7F9W - chains A and B of the 3 polymer chains in the assembly; structure by electron microscopy, 3.20 A resolution.

== Chain A ==
Protein: Interleukin-2 receptor subunit alpha
Source organism: Homo sapiens
UniProtKB: P01589 (IL2RA_HUMAN); residues 5-165 here correspond to UniProt positions 26-186 (UniProt number = residue number + 21)
Amino-acid sequence (161 residues; row label = number of the first residue in the row):
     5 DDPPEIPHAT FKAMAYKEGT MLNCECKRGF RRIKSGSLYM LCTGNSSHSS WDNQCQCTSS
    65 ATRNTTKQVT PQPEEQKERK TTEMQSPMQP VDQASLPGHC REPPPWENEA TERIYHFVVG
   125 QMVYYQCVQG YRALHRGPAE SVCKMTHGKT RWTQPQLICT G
Not modelled in the structure: 27-40, 59-99
Disulfides: C46-C104, C131-C163

== Chain B ==
Protein: Heavy chain of Fab
Source organism: Homo sapiens
Notes: antibody fragment or engineered binder
Amino-acid sequence (452 residues; row label = number of the first residue in the row):
     1 QVQLVQSGAE VKKPGSSVKV SCKASGGTFS SDAINWVRQA PGQGLEWMGR IIPIFGVADY
    61 AQKFQGRVTL TADKSTSTAY MDLSSLRSED TAVFYCARER GDYSNFWYFD LWGRGTLVTV
   121 SSASTKGPSV FPLAPSSKST SGGTAALGCL VKDYFPEPVT VSWNSGALTS GVHTFPAVLQ
   181 SSGLYSLSSV VTVPSSSLGT QTYICNVNHK PSNTKVDKKV EPKSCDKTHT CPPCPAPELL
   241 GGPSVFLFPP KPKDTLMISR TPEVTCVVVD VSHEDPEVKF NWYVDGVEVH NAKTKPREEQ
   301 YNSTYRVVSV LTVLHQDWLN GKEYKCKVSN KALPAPIEKT ISKAKGQPRE PQVYTLPPSR
   361 DELTKNQVSL TCLVKGFYPS DIAVEWESNG QPENNYKTTP PVLDSDGSFF LYSKLTVDKS
   421 RWQQGNVFSC SVMHEALHNH YTQKSLSLSP GK
Not modelled in the structure: 1, 225-452
Disulfides: C22-C96, C149-C205

== How chain A and chain B interact ==
Residue-residue contacts (27):
  Q130(A) - R100(B)
  Q130(A) - D102(B)  hydrogen bond
  Q130(A) - Y103(B)  hydrogen bond
  C131(A) - D102(B)  hydrogen bond (backbone-backbone)
  Q133(A) - S30(B)
  Y135(A) - S31(B)  hydrogen bond (backbone-side chain)
  R136(A) - S31(B)  hydrogen bond (side chain-backbone)
  R136(A) - D32(B)
  R136(A) - A33(B)
  R136(A) - R50(B)
  R136(A) - I52(B)
  R136(A) - G101(B)
  R136(A) - N105(B)
  A137(A) - G101(B)  hydrogen bond (backbone-backbone)
  A137(A) - D102(B)
  A137(A) - Y103(B)
  A137(A) - S104(B)
  A137(A) - N105(B)  hydrogen bond (backbone-side chain)
  L138(A) - N105(B)
  H139(A) - S104(B)
  H139(A) - N105(B)  hydrogen bond (backbone-backbone)
  R140(A) - S104(B)
  R140(A) - F106(B)
  G141(A) - Y103(B)
  G141(A) - S104(B)  hydrogen bond (backbone-side chain)
  P142(A) - W107(B)  hydrophobic
  T164(A) - F55(B)
Interface residues without a listed pair, chain A (13 interface residues in all): G134
Interface residues without a listed pair, chain B (17 interface residues in all): I54, E99
From the paper, about this interface:
  - epitope / paratope residues, chain A: Q130(A), C131(A), Y135(A), R136(A), A137(A), H139(A), R140(A), G141(A)
  - epitope / paratope residues, chain B: S31(B), G101(B), D102(B), Y103(B), S104(B), N105(B)

== Overview ==
13 residues of chain A face 17 of chain B across their interface; the contacts include 9 hydrogen bonds. Among
the polar pairs are Q130(A)-D102(B), Q130(A)-Y103(B) and Y135(A)-S31(B). The paper reports epitope/paratope
residues Q130(A), C131(A) and S31(B) among others.
Here chain A is Interleukin-2 receptor subunit alpha and chain B is Heavy chain of Fab, both from Homo
sapiens. Entry 7F9W (CD25 in complex with Fab) was determined by electron microscopy.
